7Y1A - chains v and w of the 14 polymer chains in the assembly; structure by electron microscopy, 6.30 A resolution (low resolution: residue-level contacts below are approximate; hydrogen-bond / salt-bridge calls are withheld).

== Chain v ==
Molecule: Phycoerythrin alpha subunit
Source organism: Porphyridium purpureum
UniProt: E2IH77 (E2IH77_PORPP); residue numbers follow UniProt; this construct covers 1-164
Sequence (164 residues; each row starts with the number of its first residue):
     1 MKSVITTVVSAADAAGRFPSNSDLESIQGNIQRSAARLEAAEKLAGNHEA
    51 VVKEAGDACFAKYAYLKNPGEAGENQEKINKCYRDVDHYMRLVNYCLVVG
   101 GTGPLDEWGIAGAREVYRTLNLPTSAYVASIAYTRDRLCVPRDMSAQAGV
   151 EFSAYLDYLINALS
Residues lining bound ligands:
  - phycoerythrobilin (PEB), molecule 1: E42, A45, G46
  - phycoerythrobilin (PEB), molecule 2: K43, L44, N47, V51, R137, L138, C139, R142, D143
  - phycoerythrobilin (PEB), molecule 3: A72, K78, K81, C82, R84, D85, H88, Y89, L92, Y117, L120, L122, P123, A126, Y127

== Chain w ==
Molecule: B-phycoerythrin beta chain
Source organism: Porphyridium purpureum
UniProt: P11393 (PHEB_PORPP); residues 1-177 here = UniProt positions 1-177
Sequence (177 residues; row label = number of the first residue in the row):
     1 MLDAFSRVVVNSDAKAAYVGGSDLQALKSFIADGNKRLDAVNSIVSNASC
    51 MVSDAVSGMICENPGLISPGGNCYTNRRMAACLRDGEIILRYVSYALLAG
   101 DASVLEDRCLNGLKETYIALGVPTNSSIRAVSIMKAQAVAFITNTATERK
   151 MSFAAGDCTSLASEVASYFDRVGAAIS
Covalent attachments: covalent link N72-R78
Modified residues: N72 (N-methyl asparagine; MEN)
Residues lining bound ligands:
  - phycoerythrobilin (PEB), molecule 1: Y18, G21, S22
  - phycoerythrobilin (PEB), molecule 2: A32, N35, K36, L38, D39, N42, I142, T143, N144, F153, A154, A155, G156, D157, C158
  - phycoerythrobilin (PEB), molecule 3: N47, C50, S53, D54, S57, G58, C61, E62, A136, Q137, F141, T145, A146, T147, R149
  - phycoerythrobilin (PEB), molecule 4: S57, I60, I67, Y74
  - phycoerythrobilin (PEB), molecule 5: L66, N72, C73, R77, R78, A81, C82, R84, D85, I88, C109, Y117, L120, V122, P123, S126, S127
Curated features (UniProtKB/Swiss-Prot):
  - binding site (phycourobilin): C50, C61
  - binding site ((2R,3E)-phycoerythrobilin): C82, C158
  - modified residue: N72 (N4-methylasparagine)

== Chain v / chain w interface ==
Pairs across the interface (20):
  M1(v) - M1(w)
  I5(v) - L98(w)
  V9(v) - Y95(w)
  A12(v) - R91(w)
  A12(v) - Y95(w)
  D13(v) - Y92(w)
  R17(v) - R91(w)
  R17(v) - Y95(w)
  F18(v) - A48(w)
  P19(v) - V45(w)
  L24(v) - L38(w)
  L24(v) - N42(w)
  Q28(v) - N35(w)
  I31(v) - G34(w)
  I31(v) - N35(w)
  E42(v) - L24(w)
  R91(v) - A17(w)
  R91(v) - Y18(w)
  Y95(v) - V9(w)
  Y95(v) - V19(w)
Other interface residues (no listed pair), chain v (20 interface residues in all): T6, G16, D23, I27, A35, V98
Other interface residues (no listed pair), chain w (22 interface residues in all): F5, S12, D13, I31, S94, R108

== Overview ==
The interface between chain v and chain w involves 20 residues on one side and 22 on the other. One
phycoerythrobilin molecule is bound between chain v and chain w. Chain v binds 3 copies of phycoerythrobilin.
Bound to chain w: 5 copies of phycoerythrobilin.
Chain v is Phycoerythrin alpha subunit and chain w is B-phycoerythrin beta chain, both from Porphyridium
purpureum; the structure, Lateral hexamer, was determined by electron microscopy.
